4LYO - chain A; structure by X-ray diffraction, 2.05 A resolution.

[Chain A]
Name: Lysozyme
Source organism: Gallus gallus
Notes: EC 3.2.1.17
UniProtKB: P00698 (LYSC_CHICK); residues 1-129 here correspond to UniProt positions 19-147 (UniProt number = residue number + 18)
Amino-acid sequence (129 residues; numbered 1 to 129; the number before each row is that of its first residue):
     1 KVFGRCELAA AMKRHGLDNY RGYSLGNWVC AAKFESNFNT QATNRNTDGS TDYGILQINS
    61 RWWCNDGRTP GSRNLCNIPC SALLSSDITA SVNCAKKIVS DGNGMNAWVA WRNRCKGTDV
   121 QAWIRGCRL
Disulfides: C6-C127, C30-C115, C64-C80, C76-C94

[Summary]
Chain A is Lysozyme (Gallus gallus); the structure, Cross-linked chicken lysozyme crystal in neat
acetonitrile, then back-soaked in water, was determined by X-ray diffraction (same publication as 1LYO, 2LYO
and 3LYO).
